Entry 8ZYZ (electron microscopy, 3.16 A resolution); this record covers chains B and D of the 7 polymer chains in the assembly.

Chain B:
Molecule: PomB
Source organism: Vibrio alginolyticus
UniProt: O06874 (O06874_VIBAL); numbering as in UniProt (aligned over 1-315)
Sequence (321 residues; row label = number of the first residue in the row):
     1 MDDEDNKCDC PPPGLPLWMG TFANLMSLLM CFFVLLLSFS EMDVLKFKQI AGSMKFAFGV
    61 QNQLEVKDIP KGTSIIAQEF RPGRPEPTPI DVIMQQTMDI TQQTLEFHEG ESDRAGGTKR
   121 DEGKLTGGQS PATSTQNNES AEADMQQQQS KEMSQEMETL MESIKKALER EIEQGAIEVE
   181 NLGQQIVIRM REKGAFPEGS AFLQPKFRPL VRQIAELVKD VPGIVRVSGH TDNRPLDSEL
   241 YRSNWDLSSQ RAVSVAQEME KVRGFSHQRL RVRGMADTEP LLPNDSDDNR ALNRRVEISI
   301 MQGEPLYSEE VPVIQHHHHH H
Unresolved in the structure: 1-13, 61-321
Sequence notes: engineered mutation Asn24 (Asp in O06874); expression tag (316-321)
From the paper describing this entry:
  - conformationally variable residues (side-chain flip): Asn24
  - specificity-determining residues: Leu35 (by similarity / conservation)

Chain D:
Molecule: Chemotaxis protein PomA
Source organism: Vibrio alginolyticus
UniProt: O06873 (POMA_VIBAL); residue numbers follow UniProt; this construct covers 1-253
Sequence (253 residues; row label = number of the first residue in the row):
     1 MDLATLLGLI GGFAFVIMAM VLGGSIGMFV DVTSILIVVG GSIFVVLMKF TMGQFFGATK
    61 IAGKAFMFKA DEPEDLIAKI VEMADAARKG GFLALEEMEI NNTFMQKGID LLVDGHDADV
   121 VRAALKKDIA LTDERHTQGT GVFRAFGDVA PAMGMIGTLV GLVAMLSNMD DPKAIGPAMA
   181 VALLTTLYGA ILSNMVFFPI ADKLSLRRDQ ETLNRRLIMD GVLAIQDGQN PRVIDSYLKN
   241 YLNEGKRALE IDE
Unresolved in the structure: 1-25, 88-99, 252-253
From the paper describing this entry:
  - specificity-determining residues: Met165, Met179 (by similarity / conservation)

How chain B and chain D interact:
Residue-residue contacts (10):
  Met30(B) - Met179(D)  hydrophobic
  Cys31(B) - Met179(D)  hydrophobic
  Cys31(B) - Leu183(D)  hydrophobic
  Val34(B) - Ile175(D)  hydrophobic
  Val34(B) - Met179(D)  hydrophobic
  Leu37(B) - Pro172(D)
  Ser38(B) - Pro172(D)
  Ser38(B) - Lys173(D)
  Ser40(B) - Lys173(D)  hydrogen bond (backbone-side chain)
  Glu41(B) - Lys173(D)  salt bridge
Other interface residues (no listed pair), chain B (8 interface residues in all): Phe39
Other interface residues (no listed pair), chain D (6 interface residues in all): Leu162

Overview:
The interface between chain B and chain D involves 8 residues on one side and 6 on the other; the contacts
include 1 hydrogen bond and 1 salt bridge. Polar contacts include Glu41(B)-Lys173(D) and Ser40(B)-Lys173(D).
From the paper: specificity determinants Leu35(B) and Met165(D) among others; conformational variability at
Asn24(B).
Here chain B is PomB and chain D is Chemotaxis protein PomA, both from Vibrio alginolyticus. Entry 8ZYZ
(Bacterial flagellar sodium-driven stator PomA5PomB2(D24N) with 100 mM NaCl) was determined by electron
microscopy (same publication as 8ZYV, 8ZYW, 8ZZ0 and 9IJM).
